PDB entry 7EKG | X-ray diffraction, 2.63 A resolution | chains A and B

Chain A:
Protein: Angiotensin-converting enzyme 2
Organism: Homo sapiens
Notes: EC 3.4.17.23, 3.4.17.-
UniProtKB: Q9BYF1 (ACE2_HUMAN); numbering as in UniProt (aligned over 19-615)
Sequence (603 residues; numbered 19 to 621; the number before each row is that of its first residue):
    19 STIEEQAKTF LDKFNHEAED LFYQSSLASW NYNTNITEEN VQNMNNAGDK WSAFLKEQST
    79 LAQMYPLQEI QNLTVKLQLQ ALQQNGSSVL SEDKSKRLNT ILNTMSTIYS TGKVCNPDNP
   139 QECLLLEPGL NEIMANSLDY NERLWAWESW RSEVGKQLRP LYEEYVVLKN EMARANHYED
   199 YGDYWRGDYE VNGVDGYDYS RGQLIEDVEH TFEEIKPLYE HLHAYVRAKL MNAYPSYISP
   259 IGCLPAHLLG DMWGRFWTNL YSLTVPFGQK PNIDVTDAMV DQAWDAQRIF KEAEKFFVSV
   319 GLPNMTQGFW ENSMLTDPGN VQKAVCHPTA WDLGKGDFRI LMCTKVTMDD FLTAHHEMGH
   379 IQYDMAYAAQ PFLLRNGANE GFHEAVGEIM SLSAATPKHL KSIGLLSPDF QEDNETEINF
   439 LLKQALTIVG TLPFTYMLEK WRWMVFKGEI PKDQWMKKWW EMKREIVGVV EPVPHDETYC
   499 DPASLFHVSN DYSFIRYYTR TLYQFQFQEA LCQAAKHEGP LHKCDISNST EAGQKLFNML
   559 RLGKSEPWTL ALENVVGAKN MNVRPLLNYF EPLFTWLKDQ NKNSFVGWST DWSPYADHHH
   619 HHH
Disordered / not traced: 615-621
Sequence notes: expression tag (616-621)
Cystine bridges: Cys-133/Cys-141, Cys-344/Cys-361, Cys-530/Cys-542
Covalently attached groups: N-acetylglucosamine (NAG) linked to Asn-53, Asn-90, Asn-322, Asn-432, Asn-546
Metal / ion sites: Zn2+: His-374, His-378, Glu-402
UniProt features mapped onto this chain:
  - region (Interaction with SARS-CoV spike glycoprotein): Asp-30 to Tyr-41, Met-82 to Pro-84, Lys-353 to Arg-357
  - active site: Glu-375 (Proton acceptor), His-505 (Proton donor)
  - binding site (chloride): Arg-169, Trp-477, Lys-481
  - binding site (substrate): Arg-273, His-345, Pro-346, Tyr-515
  - binding site (Zn(2+)): His-374, His-378, Glu-402
  - glycosylation (N-linked (GlcNAc...) asparagine): Asn-53, Asn-90, Asn-103, Asn-322, Asn-432, Asn-546
  - mutagenesis: Ser-19 (S19P: Increases slightly the interaction with RBD domain of SARS-CoV-2 spike protein), Gln-24 to Lys-26 (Slightly inhibits interaction with SARS-CoV spike glycoprotein), Gln-24 (Q24T: Increases slightly the interaction with RBD domain of SARS-CoV-2 spike protein), Ala-25 (A25V: Increases slightly the interaction with RBD domain of SARS-CoV-2 spike protein), Thr-27 (T27Y: Increases slightly the interaction with RBD domain of SARS-CoV-2 spike protein. In sACE2.v2.2; increases interaction with RBD domain of SARS-CoV-2 spike protein ...), Leu-29 (L29F: Increases slightly the interaction with RBD domain of SARS-CoV-2 spike protein), Lys-31 (K31D: Abolishes interaction with SARS-CoV spike glycoprotein; K31Y: Increases slightly the interaction with RBD domain of SARS-CoV-2 spike protein), Asn-33 (N33D: Increases slightly the interaction with RBD domain of SARS-CoV-2 spike protein), His-34 (H34A: Increases slightly the interaction with RBD domain of SARS-CoV-2 spike protein), Glu-37 (E37A: No effect on interaction with SARS-CoV spike glycoprotein), Asp-38 (D38A: No effect on interaction with SARS-CoV spike glycoprotein), Leu-39 (L39R: Increases slightly the interaction with RBD domain of SARS-CoV-2 spike protein), 48 further mutagenesis entries in UniProt

Chain B:
Protein: Spike protein S1
Organism: Severe acute respiratory syndrome coronavirus 2
UniProtKB: P0DTC2 (SPIKE_SARS2); residues 319-541 here = UniProt positions 319-541
Sequence (229 residues; each row starts with the number of its first residue):
   319 RVQPTESIVR FPNITNLCPF GEVFNATRFA SVYAWNRKRI SNCVADYSVL YNSASFSTFK
   379 CYGVSPTKLN DLCFTNVYAD SFVIRGDEVR QIAPGQTGNI ADYNYKLPDD FTGCVIAWNS
   439 NNLDSKVGGN YNYLYRLFRK SNLKPFERDI STEIYQAGST PCNGVKGFNC YFPLQSYGFQ
   499 PTYGVGYQPY RVVVLSFELL HAPATVCGPK KSTNLVKNKC VNFHHHHHH
Disordered / not traced: 319-332, 528-547
Sequence notes: engineered mutation Asn-417 (Lys in P0DTC2), Lys-484 (Glu in P0DTC2), Tyr-501 (Asn in P0DTC2); expression tag (542-547)
Cystine bridges: Cys-336/Cys-361, Cys-379/Cys-432, Cys-391/Cys-525, Cys-480/Cys-488
Covalently attached groups: N-acetylglucosamine (NAG) linked to Asn-343
UniProt features mapped onto this chain:
  - region: Arg-403 to Asp-405 (Integrin-binding motif), Asn-448 to Phe-456 (Immunodominant HLA epitope recognized by the CD8+)
  - glycosylation: Thr-323 (O-linked (GalNAc) threonine), Ser-325 (O-linked (HexNAc...) serine), Asn-331 (N-linked (GlcNAc...) (complex) asparagine), Asn-343 (N-linked (GlcNAc...) (complex) asparagine)
  - natural variant: Gly-339 (G339D: In strain: Omicron/BA.1, Omicron/BA.2 and 4 more; G339H: In strain: Omicron/BA.2.75, Omicron/XBB.1.5 and 1 more), Arg-346 (R346K: In strain: Mu/B.1.621; R346T: In strain: Omicron/BQ.1.1, Omicron/XBB.1.5 and 1 more), Leu-368 (L368I: In strain: Omicron/XBB.1.5, Omicron/EG.5.1), Ser-371 (S371F: In strain: Omicron/BA.2, Omicron/BA.2.12.1 and 6 more; S371L: In strain: Omicron/BA.1), Ser-373 (S373P: In strain: Omicron/BA.1, Omicron/BA.2 and 7 more), Ser-375 (S375F: In strain: Omicron/BA.1, Omicron/BA.2 and 7 more), Thr-376 (T376A: In strain: Omicron/BA.2, Omicron/BA.2.12.1 and 5 more), Asp-405 (D405N: In strain: Omicron/BA.2, Omicron/BA.2.12.1 and 6 more), Arg-408 (R408S: In strain: Omicron/BA.2, Omicron/BA.2.12.1 and 6 more), Asn-417 (K417N: In strain: Beta/B.1.351, Omicron/BA.1 and 8 more; this construct carries the variant), Asn-440 (N440K: In strain: Omicron/BA.1, Omicron/BA.2 and 7 more), Lys-444 (K444T: In strain: Omicron/BQ.1.1), 16 further natural variant entries in UniProt
  - mutagenesis: Asn-331 (N331Q: Reduced viral infectivity), Asn-343 (N343Q: Reduced viral infectivity), Leu-452 (L452R: Increased resistance to neutralizing antibodies. Decreases HLA binding to NF9 epitope. Increased binding affinity to human ACE2), Tyr-453 (Y453F: Decreased HLA binding to NF9 epitope. Increased binding affinity to human ACE2), Ala-475 (A475V: Increased resistance to neutralizing antibodies), Val-483 (V483A: Increased resistance to neutralizing antibodies), Phe-490 (F490L: Increased resistance to neutralizing antibodies and human covalescent sera neutralization), Gln-493 (Q493N: Reduced host ACE2-binding affinity in vitro; Q493Y: Reduced host ACE2-binding affinity in vitro), His-519 (H519P: Increased resistance to human covalescent sera neutralization)
Reported in the primary citation:
  - mutagenesis - E484K: unchanged binding to Angiotensin-converting enzyme 2 (chain A)

How chain A and chain B interact:
Contacting residue pairs (37):
  Ser-19(A) / Ala-475(B)  hydrogen bond (side chain-backbone)
  Ser-19(A) / Gly-476(B)
  Gln-24(A) / Ala-475(B)
  Gln-24(A) / Asn-487(B)  hydrogen bond
  Thr-27(A) / Phe-456(B)
  Thr-27(A) / Ala-475(B)
  Thr-27(A) / Tyr-489(B)
  Phe-28(A) / Tyr-489(B)
  Asp-30(A) / Phe-456(B)
  Lys-31(A) / Phe-456(B)
  Lys-31(A) / Tyr-489(B)
  Lys-31(A) / Gln-493(B)  hydrogen bond
  His-34(A) / Tyr-453(B)  hydrogen bond
  His-34(A) / Leu-455(B)
  His-34(A) / Gln-493(B)
  Glu-37(A) / Tyr-505(B)
  Asp-38(A) / Tyr-449(B)  hydrogen bond
  Tyr-41(A) / Gln-498(B)
  Tyr-41(A) / Thr-500(B)  hydrogen bond
  Tyr-41(A) / Tyr-501(B)
  Gln-42(A) / Gly-446(B)  hydrogen bond (side chain-backbone)
  Gln-42(A) / Tyr-449(B)  hydrogen bond
  Gln-42(A) / Gln-498(B)  hydrogen bond
  Leu-45(A) / Gln-498(B)
  Leu-79(A) / Phe-486(B)  hydrophobic
  Met-82(A) / Phe-486(B)  hydrophobic
  Tyr-83(A) / Phe-486(B)
  Tyr-83(A) / Asn-487(B)  hydrogen bond
  Tyr-83(A) / Tyr-489(B)
  Asn-330(A) / Thr-500(B)
  Lys-353(A) / Tyr-501(B)
  Lys-353(A) / Gly-502(B)  hydrogen bond (backbone-backbone)
  Lys-353(A) / Tyr-505(B)
  Gly-354(A) / Gly-502(B)
  Gly-354(A) / Tyr-505(B)
  Asp-355(A) / Thr-500(B)
  Arg-357(A) / Thr-500(B)
Interface residues without a listed pair, chain A (22 interface residues in all): Glu-35, Arg-393
Interface residues without a listed pair, chain B (18 interface residues in all): Asn-417, Tyr-473
Interface features reported in the paper:
  - specific contacts: Tyr-501(B)/Lys-353(A) (cation-pi contact), Tyr-501(B)/Tyr-41(A) (pi stacking)

Summary:
22 residues of chain A face 18 of chain B across their interface; the contacts include 11 hydrogen bonds.
Among the polar pairs are Ser-19(A)/Ala-475(B), Gln-24(A)/Asn-487(B) and Lys-31(A)/Gln-493(B). The authors
report a cation-pi contact between Tyr-501(B) and Lys-353(A); pi stacking between Tyr-501(B) and Tyr-41(A).
From the paper: E484K of chain B leaves binding to Angiotensin-converting enzyme 2 (chain A) unchanged.
Chain A is Angiotensin-converting enzyme 2 (Homo sapiens) and chain B is Spike protein S1 (Severe acute
respiratory syndrome coronavirus 2); the structure, Structure of SARS-CoV-2 Beta variant spike
receptor-binding domain complexed with human ACE2, was determined by X-ray diffraction (same publication as
7EKC, 7EKE, 7EKF and 7EKH).
